6D3O - chains A and B of the 4 polymer chains in the assembly; structure by X-ray diffraction, 3.10 A resolution.

# Chain A
Protein: Vascular endothelial growth factor A
Source organism: Homo sapiens
Reference sequence: P15692 (VEGFA_HUMAN); residues 8-109 here correspond to UniProt positions 34-135 (UniProt number = residue number + 26)
Amino-acid sequence (102 residues; each row starts with the number of its first residue):
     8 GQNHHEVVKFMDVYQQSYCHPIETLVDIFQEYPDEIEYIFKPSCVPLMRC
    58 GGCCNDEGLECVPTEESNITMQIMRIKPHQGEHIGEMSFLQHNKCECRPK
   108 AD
Not modelled in the structure: 8-12, 109
Differences from the reference sequence: conflict Q23 (Arg49 in P15692), E89 (Gln115 in P15692), A108 (Lys134 in P15692)
Disulfide bonds: C26-C68, C57-C102, C61-C104

# Chain B
Protein: Vascular endothelial growth factor A
Source organism: Homo sapiens
Reference sequence: P15692 (VEGFA_HUMAN); residues 8-109 here correspond to UniProt positions 34-135 (UniProt number = residue number + 26)
Amino-acid sequence (102 residues; each row starts with the number of its first residue):
     8 GQNHHEVVKFMDVYQRSYCHPIETLVDIFQEYPDEIEYIFKPSCVPLMRC
    58 GGCCNDEGLECVPTEESNITMQIMRIKPHQGQHIGEMSFLQHNKCECRPK
   108 KD
Not modelled in the structure: 8-12, 108-109
Disulfide bonds: C26-C68, C57-C102, C61-C104

# How chain A and chain B interact
Pairs across the interface (53):
  V14(A) - T77(B)
  V14(A) - Q79(B)
  V15(A) - I76(B)  hydrophobic
  V15(A) - T77(B)  hydrogen bond (backbone-backbone)
  V15(A) - M78(B)
  V15(A) - Q79(B)  hydrogen bond (backbone-backbone)
  K16(A) - Q79(B)
  F17(A) - K48(B)
  F17(A) - Q79(B)  hydrogen bond (backbone-side chain)
  F17(A) - M81(B)
  V20(A) - P49(B)  hydrophobic
  V20(A) - M78(B)  hydrophobic
  V20(A) - I80(B)  hydrophobic
  Q23(A) - L32(B)
  Q23(A) - P53(B)
  S24(A) - L32(B)
  S24(A) - P49(B)
  S24(A) - C51(B)  hydrogen bond (side chain-backbone)
  H27(A) - L32(B)
  E30(A) - R23(B)  salt bridge
  E30(A) - I29(B)
  L32(A) - R23(B)
  L32(A) - G58(B)
  L32(A) - G59(B)
  K48(A) - F17(B)
  K48(A) - N62(B)  hydrogen bond (side chain-backbone)
  P49(A) - F17(B)
  P49(A) - V20(B)  hydrophobic
  P49(A) - S24(B)
  P49(A) - C60(B)  hydrophobic
  S50(A) - C60(B)
  C51(A) - S24(B)  hydrogen bond (backbone-side chain)
  C51(A) - C60(B)  hydrogen bond
  V52(A) - S24(B)
  P53(A) - R23(B)
  P53(A) - S24(B)
  G58(A) - L32(B)
  G59(A) - L32(B)
  C60(A) - P49(B)  hydrophobic
  C60(A) - S50(B)
  C60(A) - C51(B)  hydrogen bond
  N62(A) - K48(B)  hydrogen bond (backbone-side chain)
  T77(A) - V14(B)
  T77(A) - V15(B)  hydrogen bond (backbone-backbone)
  M78(A) - V15(B)
  Q79(A) - V14(B)
  Q79(A) - V15(B)  hydrogen bond (backbone-backbone)
  Q79(A) - K16(B)
  Q79(A) - F17(B)  hydrogen bond (side chain-backbone)
  Q79(A) - V20(B)
  I80(A) - V20(B)  hydrophobic
  M81(A) - F17(B)  hydrophobic
  I91(A) - F17(B)  hydrophobic
Interface residues without a listed pair, chain A (31 interface residues in all): E13, Y21, I29, C61, E93
Interface residues without a listed pair, chain B (31 interface residues in all): Y21, H27, E30, V52, C61, I91, E93

# Overview
Chain A and chain B each contribute 31 residues to their interface, with 12 hydrogen bonds and 1 salt bridge.
Polar pairs include E30(A)-R23(B), F17(A)-Q79(B) and S24(A)-C51(B).
Here chain A is Vascular endothelial growth factor A and chain B is Vascular endothelial growth factor A, both
from Homo sapiens. Entry 6D3O (Crystal Structure of Vascular Endothelial Growth Factor (VEGF8-109) with HH4,
an alpha/beta-Peptide with Irregular Secondary Structure) was determined by X-ray diffraction.
